Entry 5C4A (X-ray diffraction, 4.20 A resolution (low resolution: residue-level contacts below are approximate; hydrogen-bond / salt-bridge calls are withheld)); this record covers chains B and J of the 15 polymer chains in the assembly.

Chain B:
Molecule: DNA-directed RNA polymerase II subunit RPB2
From: Saccharomyces cerevisiae (strain ATCC 204508 / S288c)
Notes: EC 2.7.7.6
UniProtKB: P08518 (RPB2_YEAST); numbering as in UniProt (aligned over 1-1224)
Sequence (1224 residues; each row starts with the number of its first residue):
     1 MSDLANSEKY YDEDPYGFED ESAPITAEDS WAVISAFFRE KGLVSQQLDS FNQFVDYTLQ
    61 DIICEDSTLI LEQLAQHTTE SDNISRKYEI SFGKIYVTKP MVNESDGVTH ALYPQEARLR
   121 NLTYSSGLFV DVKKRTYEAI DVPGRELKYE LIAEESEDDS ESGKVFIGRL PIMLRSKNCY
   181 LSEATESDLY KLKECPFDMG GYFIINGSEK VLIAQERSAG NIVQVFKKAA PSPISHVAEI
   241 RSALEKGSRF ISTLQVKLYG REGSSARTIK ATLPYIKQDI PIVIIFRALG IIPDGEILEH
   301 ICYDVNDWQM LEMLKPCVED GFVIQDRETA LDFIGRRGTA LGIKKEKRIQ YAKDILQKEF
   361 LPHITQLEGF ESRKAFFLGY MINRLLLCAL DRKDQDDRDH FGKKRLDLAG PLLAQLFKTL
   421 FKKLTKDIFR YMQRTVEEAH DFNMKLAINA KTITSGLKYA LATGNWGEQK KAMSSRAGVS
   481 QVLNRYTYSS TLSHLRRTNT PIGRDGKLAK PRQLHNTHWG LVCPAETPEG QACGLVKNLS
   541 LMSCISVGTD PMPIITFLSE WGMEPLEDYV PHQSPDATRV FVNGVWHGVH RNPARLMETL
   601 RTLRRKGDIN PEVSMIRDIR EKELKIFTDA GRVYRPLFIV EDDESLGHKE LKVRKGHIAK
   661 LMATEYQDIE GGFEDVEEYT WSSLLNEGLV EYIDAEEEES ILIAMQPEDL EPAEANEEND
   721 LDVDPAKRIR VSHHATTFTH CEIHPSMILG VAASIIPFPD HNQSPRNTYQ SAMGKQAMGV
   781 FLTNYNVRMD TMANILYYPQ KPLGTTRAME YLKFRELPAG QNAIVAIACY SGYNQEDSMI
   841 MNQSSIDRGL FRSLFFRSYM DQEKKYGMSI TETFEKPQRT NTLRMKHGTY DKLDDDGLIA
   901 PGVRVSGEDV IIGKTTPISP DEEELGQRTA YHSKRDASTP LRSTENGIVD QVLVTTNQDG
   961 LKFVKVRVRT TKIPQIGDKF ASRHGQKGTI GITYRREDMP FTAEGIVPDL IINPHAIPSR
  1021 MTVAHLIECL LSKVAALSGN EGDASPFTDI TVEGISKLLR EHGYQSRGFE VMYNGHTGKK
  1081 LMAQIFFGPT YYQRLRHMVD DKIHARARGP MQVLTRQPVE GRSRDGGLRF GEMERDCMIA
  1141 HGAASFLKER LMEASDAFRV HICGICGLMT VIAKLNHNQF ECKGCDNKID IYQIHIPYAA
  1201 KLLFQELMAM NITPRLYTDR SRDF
Unresolved in the structure: 1-19, 134-135, 151-158, 262-263, 504-508, 669-677, 714-725, 731-734, 1224
Metal / ion sites: Zn2+: Cys1163, Cys1166, Cys1182, Cys1185

Chain J:
Molecule: DNA-directed RNA polymerases I, II, and III subunit RPABC5
From: Saccharomyces cerevisiae (strain ATCC 204508 / S288c)
UniProtKB: P22139 (RPAB5_YEAST); residues 1-70 here = UniProt positions 1-70
Sequence (70 residues; numbered 1 to 70; the number before each row is that of its first residue):
     1 MIVPVRCFSC GKVVGDKWES YLNLLQEDEL DEGTALSRLG LKRYCCRRMI LTHVDLIEKF
    61 LRYNPLEKRD
Unresolved in the structure: 67-70
Metal / ion sites: Zn2+: Cys7, Cys10, Cys45
Swiss-Prot annotation at these positions:
  - binding site (Zn(2+)): Cys7, Cys10, Cys45, Cys46
  - cross-link: Lys59 (Glycyl lysine isopeptide (Lys-Gly) (interchain with G-Cter in ubiquitin))

Chain B / chain J interface:
Residue-residue contacts - 69 pairs, chain B then chain J:
  Ser187(B) with Arg62(J)
  Tyr190(B) with Lys59(J); Arg62(J); Tyr63(J)
  Lys191(B) with Asn64(J)
  Lys193(B) with Tyr63(J)
  Glu194(B) with Tyr63(J)
  Cys195(B) with Tyr63(J)
  Val780(B) with Met1(J); Leu56(J)
  Thr783(B) with Leu56(J); Lys59(J); Phe60(J); Tyr63(J)
  Asn784(B) with Tyr63(J)
  Tyr785(B) with Phe60(J)
  Asn786(B) with Phe60(J)
  Leu796(B) with Met1(J)
  Tyr797(B) with Met1(J)
  Tyr798(B) with Met1(J); Ile2(J); Pro4(J)
  Pro799(B) with Met1(J); Val54(J); Leu56(J)
  Gln800(B) with Met49(J); Thr52(J)
  Lys801(B) with Leu51(J); Thr52(J); Val54(J)
  Leu803(B) with Leu51(J); Thr52(J)
  Arg815(B) with Val54(J)
  Glu816(B) with Val54(J); Leu56(J); Lys59(J)
  Pro818(B) with Val54(J)
  Gln821(B) with Phe8(J)
  Asn822(B) with Arg48(J); Thr52(J)
  Ile824(B) with Ser9(J); Arg48(J)
  Ser845(B) with Phe8(J); Ser9(J)
  Arg848(B) with Cys7(J); Phe8(J); Ser9(J); Cys10(J); Gly11(J)
  Leu850(B) with Phe8(J)
  Arg996(B) with Ser9(J); Cys10(J)
  Glu1004(B) with Arg43(J); Tyr44(J)
  Ile1006(B) with Arg43(J); Tyr44(J)
  Val1007(B) with Ser9(J)
  Asp1009(B) with Ser9(J); Arg48(J)
  Lys1033(B) with Tyr44(J)
  Ala1036(B) with Arg47(J)
  Leu1037(B) with Tyr44(J)
  Ser1038(B) with Gly33(J)
  Gly1039(B) with Glu32(J); Gly33(J); Leu51(J)
  Tyr1064(B) with Tyr44(J)
  Glu1070(B) with Tyr44(J)
  Phe1087(B) with Tyr44(J)
Also at the interface, not in a pair above, chain B (51 interface residues in all): Glu186, Pro196, Ile795, Pro802, Asn842, Ser844, Gly849, Ala1035, Asn1040, Glu1041, Pro1089
Also at the interface, not in a pair above, chain J (28 interface residues in all): Val5, Asp31, Cys45, His53

Overview:
51 residues of chain B face 28 of chain J across their interface. Cys1163(B), Cys1166(B), Cys1182(B) and
Cys1185(B) coordinate Zn2+. Curated annotation (UniProt) lists 4 Zn2+-binding residues on chain J.
Chain B is DNA-directed RNA polymerase II subunit RPB2 and chain J is DNA-directed RNA polymerases I, II, and
III subunit RPABC5, both from Saccharomyces cerevisiae (strain ATCC 204508 / S288c); the structure, Crystal
structure of a transcribing RNA Polymerase II complex reveals a complete transcription bubble, was determined
by X-ray diffraction together with 5C3E, 5C44, 5C4J and 5C4X from the same study.
